PDB entry 9FNE | electron microscopy, 4.00 A resolution | chains F and P of the 11 polymer chains in the assembly

[Chain F]
Molecule: RNA polymerase sigma factor SigA
Source organism: Mycolicibacterium smegmatis MC2 155
Reference sequence: A0QW02 (A0QW02_MYCS2); residue numbers follow UniProt; this construct covers 1-466
Chain sequence (466 residues; each row starts with the number of its first residue):
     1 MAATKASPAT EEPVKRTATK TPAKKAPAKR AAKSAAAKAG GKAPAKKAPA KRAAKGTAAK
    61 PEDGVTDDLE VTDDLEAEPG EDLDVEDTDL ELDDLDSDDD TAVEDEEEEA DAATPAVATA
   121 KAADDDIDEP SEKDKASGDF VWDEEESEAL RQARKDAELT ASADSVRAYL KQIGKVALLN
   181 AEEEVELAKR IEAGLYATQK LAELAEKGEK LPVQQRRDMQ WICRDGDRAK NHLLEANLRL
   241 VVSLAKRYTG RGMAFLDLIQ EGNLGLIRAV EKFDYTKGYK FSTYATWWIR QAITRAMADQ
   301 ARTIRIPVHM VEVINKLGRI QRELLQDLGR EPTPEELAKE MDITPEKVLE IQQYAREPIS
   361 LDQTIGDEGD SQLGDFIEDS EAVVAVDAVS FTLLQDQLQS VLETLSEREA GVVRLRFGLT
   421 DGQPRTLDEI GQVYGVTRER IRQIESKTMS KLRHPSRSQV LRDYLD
Not modelled in the structure: 1-147, 466

[Chain P]
Molecule: recA-op template strand
Sequence (68 nucleotides; numbered 78 to 145; the number before each row is that of its first residue):
    78 GGTGTTCCGA TCGGTACCGG ACATGTAAAG AGCAGACCAC CGACAAGTCC GGTCGAACTC
   138 TTCACCAC
Not modelled in the structure: 78-82, 126-145

[Interface between chain F and chain P]
Contacting residue pairs - 18 pairs, chain F then chain P:
  Arg-247(F) / DA105(P)  base contact
  Arg-251(F) / DA104(P)  salt bridge to the phosphate
  Arg-251(F) / DA105(P)  salt bridge to the phosphate
  Arg-290(F) / DA105(P)  hydrogen bond to the base
  Ile-314(F) / DA104(P)  base contact
  Asn-315(F) / DA104(P)  base contact
  Gly-318(F) / DA104(P)  base contact
  Ile-359(F) / DA100(P)  sugar contact
  Gln-363(F) / DA100(P)  phosphate contact
  Ile-365(F) / DA98(P)  sugar contact
  Ile-365(F) / DC99(P)  base contact
  Ile-365(F) / DA100(P)  phosphate contact
  Gly-366(F) / DA98(P)  base contact
  Glu-368(F) / DG97(P)  base contact
  Ser-371(F) / DA98(P)  hydrogen bond to the base
  Leu-373(F) / DC99(P)  base contact
  Phe-376(F) / DA98(P)  base contact
  Phe-376(F) / DC99(P)  base contact
Other interface residues (no listed pair), chain F (22 interface residues in all): Tyr-248, Gln-291, Thr-294, Met-297, Glu-312, Arg-319, Thr-364, Asp-370
Other interface residues (no listed pair), chain P (9 interface residues in all): DT101, DA106, DG107

[Summary]
Chain F and chain P form an interface of 22 and 9 residues respectively; the contacts include 2 hydrogen bonds
and 2 salt bridges. Polar contacts include Arg-290(F)/DA105(P), Ser-371(F)/DA98(P) and Arg-251(F)/DA104(P).
Here chain F is RNA polymerase sigma factor SigA (Mycolicibacterium smegmatis MC2 155) and chain P is recA-op
template strand. Entry 9FNE (Mycobacterial PafBC-bound transcription initiation complex) was determined by
electron microscopy (same publication as 9FND).
